PDB entry 5HGB | X-ray diffraction, 2.40 A resolution | chains A and C of the 3 polymer chains in the assembly

Chain A:
Name: HLA class I histocompatibility antigen, A-24 alpha chain
From: Homo sapiens
UniProt: P05534 (1A24_HUMAN); residues 1-274 here correspond to UniProt positions 25-298 (UniProt number = residue number + 24)
Chain sequence (275 residues; row label = number of the first residue in the row; numbering starts at 0):
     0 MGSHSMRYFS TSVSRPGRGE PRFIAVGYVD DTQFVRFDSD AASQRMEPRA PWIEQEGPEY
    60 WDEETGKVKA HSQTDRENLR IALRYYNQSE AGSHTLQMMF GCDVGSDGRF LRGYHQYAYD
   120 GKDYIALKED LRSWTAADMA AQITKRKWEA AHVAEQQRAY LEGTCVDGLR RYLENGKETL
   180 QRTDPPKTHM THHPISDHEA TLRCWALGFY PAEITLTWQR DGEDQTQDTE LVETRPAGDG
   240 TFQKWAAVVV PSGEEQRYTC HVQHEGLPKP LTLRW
Unresolved in the structure: 0
Disulfide bonds: Cys101-Cys164, Cys203-Cys259
Construct notes: initiating methionine (0)

Chain C:
Name: Protein Nef
UniProt: P18801 (NEF_HV1ND); residues 1-8 here correspond to UniProt positions 135-142 (UniProt number = residue number + 134)
Chain sequence (8 residues; each row starts with the number of its first residue):
     1 RYPLTFGW

Chain A / chain C interface:
Pairs across the interface (43; chain A residue first):
  Met5(A) - Arg1(C)
  Tyr7(A) - Arg1(C)  hydrogen bond (side chain-backbone)
  Tyr7(A) - Tyr2(C)  hydrogen bond (side chain-backbone)
  Tyr7(A) - Pro3(C)
  Ser9(A) - Tyr2(C)
  Phe22(A) - Tyr2(C)
  Ala24(A) - Tyr2(C)  hydrophobic
  Met45(A) - Tyr2(C)  hydrophobic
  Tyr59(A) - Arg1(C)
  Glu63(A) - Arg1(C)
  Glu63(A) - Tyr2(C)  hydrogen bond (side chain-backbone)
  Lys66(A) - Tyr2(C)  hydrogen bond (side chain-backbone)
  Lys66(A) - Leu4(C)
  Val67(A) - Tyr2(C)  hydrophobic
  His70(A) - Tyr2(C)  hydrogen bond
  His70(A) - Thr5(C)
  Thr73(A) - Thr5(C)
  Asn77(A) - Phe6(C)
  Asn77(A) - Gly7(C)
  Asn77(A) - Trp8(C)  hydrogen bond (side chain-backbone)
  Ile80(A) - Trp8(C)
  Tyr84(A) - Trp8(C)  hydrogen bond (side chain-backbone)
  Leu95(A) - Trp8(C)  hydrophobic
  Met97(A) - Tyr2(C)
  Met97(A) - Thr5(C)
  Phe99(A) - Pro3(C)  hydrophobic
  His114(A) - Leu4(C)
  Tyr116(A) - Thr5(C)
  Tyr116(A) - Trp8(C)  hydrophobic
  Tyr123(A) - Trp8(C)
  Thr143(A) - Trp8(C)  hydrogen bond (side chain-backbone)
  Lys146(A) - Trp8(C)  hydrogen bond (side chain-backbone)
  Trp147(A) - Phe6(C)
  Trp147(A) - Gly7(C)  hydrogen bond (side chain-backbone)
  Trp147(A) - Trp8(C)
  Val152(A) - Phe6(C)  hydrophobic
  Gln155(A) - Leu4(C)
  Gln156(A) - Leu4(C)
  Gln156(A) - Phe6(C)
  Tyr159(A) - Arg1(C)  hydrogen bond (side chain-backbone)
  Tyr159(A) - Tyr2(C)  hydrogen bond (side chain-backbone)
  Arg170(A) - Arg1(C)
  Tyr171(A) - Arg1(C)  hydrogen bond (side chain-backbone)
Other interface residues (no listed pair), chain A (34 interface residues in all): Ala81, Tyr118, Thr163, Gly167
Interface features reported in the paper:
  - specific contacts: His70(A)-Tyr2(C) (hydrogen bond)

In short:
Chain A and chain C form an interface of 34 and 8 residues respectively; the contacts include 13 hydrogen
bonds. Among the polar pairs are Tyr7(A)-Arg1(C), Tyr7(A)-Tyr2(C) and Glu63(A)-Tyr2(C). The paper describes a
hydrogen bond between His70(A) and Tyr2(C).
Here chain A is HLA class I histocompatibility antigen, A-24 alpha chain (Homo sapiens) and chain C is Protein
Nef. Entry 5HGB (HLA*A2402 complexed with HIV nef138 8mer epitope) was determined by X-ray diffraction,
deposited together with 5HGA, 5HGD and 5HGH.
